PDB entry 9BE6 | electron microscopy, 3.00 A resolution | chains F and I of the 10 polymer chains in the assembly

== Chain F ==
Molecule: Histone H4
From: Homo sapiens
UniProt: P62805 (H4_HUMAN); residues 25-102 here correspond to UniProt positions 26-103 (UniProt number = residue number + 1)
Chain sequence (78 residues; each row starts with the number of its first residue):
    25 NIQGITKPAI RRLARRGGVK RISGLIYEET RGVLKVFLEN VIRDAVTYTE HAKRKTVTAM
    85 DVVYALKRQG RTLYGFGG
Curated features (UniProtKB/Swiss-Prot):
  - modified residue: Lys31 (N6-(2-hydroxyisobutyryl)lysine), Lys44 (N6-(2-hydroxyisobutyryl)lysine), Ser47 (Phosphoserine), Tyr51 (Phosphotyrosine), Lys59 (N6-(2-hydroxyisobutyryl)lysine), Lys77 (N6-(2-hydroxyisobutyryl)lysine), Lys79 (N6-(2-hydroxyisobutyryl)lysine), Thr80 (Phosphothreonine), Tyr88 (Phosphotyrosine), Lys91 (N6-(2-hydroxyisobutyryl)lysine)
  - cross-link (Glycyl lysine isopeptide (Lys-Gly)): Lys31 (interchain with G-Cter in SUMO2), Lys59 (interchain with G-Cter in SUMO2), Lys79 (interchain with G-Cter in SUMO2), Lys91 (interchain with G-Cter in SUMO2)

== Chain I ==
Molecule: 145-nt DNA strand
Sequence (145 nucleotides; row label = number of the first residue in the row; numbers below 1 keep their minus sign (DA-72 is residue -72)):
   -72 ATCAGAATCC CGGTGCCGAG GCCGCTCAAT TGGTCGTAGA CAGCTCTAGC ACCGCTTAAA
   -12 CGCACGTACG CGCTGTCCCC CGCGTTTTAA CCGCCAAGGG GATTACTCCC TAGTCTCCAG
    48 GCACGTGTCA GATATATACA TCGAT
Unresolved in the structure: -72 to -55

== Chain F / chain I interface ==
Contacting residue pairs (9; chain F residue first):
  Arg35(F) with DC8(I), salt bridge to the phosphate
  Arg45(F) with DC7(I), phosphate contact; DC8(I), phosphate contact
  Ile46(F) with DC7(I), sugar contact; DC8(I), hydrogen bond to the phosphate
  Gly48(F) with DC7(I), hydrogen bond to the phosphate
  Arg78(F) with DG28(I), phosphate contact
  Lys79(F) with DG28(I), hydrogen bond to the phosphate
  Thr80(F) with DG28(I), hydrogen bond to the phosphate
Also at the interface, not in a pair above, chain F (10 interface residues in all): Lys44, Ser47, Lys77
Also at the interface, not in a pair above, chain I (4 interface residues in all): DG27

== Summary ==
10 residues of chain F face 4 of chain I across their interface; the contacts include 4 hydrogen bonds and 1
salt bridge. Polar contacts include Ile46(F)-DC8(I), Gly48(F)-DC7(I) and Lys79(F)-DG28(I).
Here chain F is Histone H4 (Homo sapiens) and chain I is a 145-nt DNA strand. Entry 9BE6 (Cryo-EM structure of
Human Nucleosome collected by Leginon on Krios at 3.0 Angstrom resolution) was determined by electron
microscopy.
